3EHH - chains A and B; structure by X-ray diffraction, 2.10 A resolution.

[Chain A (and B)]
Name: Sensor kinase (YocF protein)
Organism: Bacillus subtilis
Notes: EC 2.7.13.3; fragment: entire cytoplasmic region; chain B of this document is another copy of the same molecule, construct and numbering; everything in this record applies to it too
UniProtKB: O34757 (O34757_BACSU); residue numbers follow UniProt; this construct covers 154-370
Sequence (218 residues; each row starts with the number of its first residue):
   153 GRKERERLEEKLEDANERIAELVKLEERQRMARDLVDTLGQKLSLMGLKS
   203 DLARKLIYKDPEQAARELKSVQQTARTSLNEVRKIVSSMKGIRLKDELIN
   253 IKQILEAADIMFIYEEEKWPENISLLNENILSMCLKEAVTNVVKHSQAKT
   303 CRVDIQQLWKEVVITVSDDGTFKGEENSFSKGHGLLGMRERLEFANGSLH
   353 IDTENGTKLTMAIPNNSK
Disordered / not traced: 153-167, 327-334, 368-370 (chain B: 153-170, 331-334, 368-370)
Construct notes: expression tag (153); engineered mutation Mse-183 (Ile in O34757), Val-188 (His in O34757), Mse-198 (Ile in O34757)
Modified / non-standard residues: Mse-183, Mse-198, Mse-241, Mse-263, Mse-285, Mse-340, Mse-363 (selenomethionine; parent Met)
Metal / ion sites: Ca2+: Glu-289, Asn-293 (together with ADP)
Small-molecule neighbours: ADP (adenosine-5'-diphosphate): Glu-289, Asn-293, Val-294, His-297, Ser-298, Asp-320, Thr-323, Phe-324, Lys-325, Gly-326, His-335, Gly-336, Leu-337, Thr-359

[Interface between chain A and chain B]
Residue-residue contacts - 66 pairs, chain A then chain B:
  Ile-171(A) with Ile-171(B), hydrophobic
  Leu-174(A) with Leu-174(B)
  Leu-177(A) with Glu-178(B); Gln-181(B)
  Glu-178(A) with Leu-174(B); Leu-177(B)
  Arg-180(A) with Gln-181(B), hydrogen bond (backbone-side chain)
  Gln-181(A) with Leu-177(B); Arg-180(B); Gln-181(B); Ala-184(B); Mse-241(B)
  Ala-184(A) with Gln-181(B); Ala-184(B), hydrophobic; Val-188(B)
  Arg-185(A) with Val-238(B), hydrogen bond (side chain-backbone); Ser-239(B), hydrogen bond (side chain-backbone); Mse-241(B)
  Leu-187(A) with Val-188(B), hydrophobic
  Val-188(A) with Ala-184(B); Leu-187(B), hydrophobic; Val-188(B), hydrophobic; Leu-191(B); Val-238(B), hydrophobic
  Leu-191(A) with Val-188(B); Leu-195(B), hydrophobic
  Leu-195(A) with Leu-191(B), hydrophobic; Leu-195(B), hydrophobic; Mse-198(B); Ser-230(B)
  Ser-196(A) with Leu-231(B)
  Mse-198(A) with Leu-195(B); Mse-198(B), hydrophobic; Gly-199(B)
  Gly-199(A) with Mse-198(B); Gln-224(B)
  Ser-202(A) with Ser-202(B), hydrogen bond; Leu-220(B); Val-223(B)
  Arg-206(A) with Ala-217(B); Leu-220(B); Lys-221(B)
  Ile-209(A) with Pro-213(B), hydrophobic; Ala-216(B), hydrophobic; Ala-217(B)
  Tyr-210(A) with Pro-213(B), hydrophobic; Glu-214(B), hydrogen bond (side chain-backbone)
  Pro-213(A) with Ile-209(B), hydrophobic; Tyr-210(B), hydrophobic
  Glu-214(A) with Tyr-210(B)
  Ala-216(A) with Ile-209(B)
  Ala-217(A) with Arg-206(B); Ile-209(B)
  Leu-220(A) with Ser-202(B); Arg-206(B); Leu-220(B), hydrophobic
  Lys-221(A) with Arg-206(B)
  Val-223(A) with Ser-202(B)
  Gln-224(A) with Gly-199(B)
  Ser-230(A) with Leu-195(B)
  Leu-231(A) with Gly-192(B)
  Val-238(A) with Arg-185(B), hydrogen bond (backbone-side chain); Val-188(B), hydrophobic
  Ser-239(A) with Arg-185(B), hydrogen bond (backbone-side chain)
  Mse-241(A) with Gln-181(B); Arg-185(B)
Other interface residues (no listed pair), chain A (39 interface residues in all): Asp-189, Gly-192, Lys-194, Ala-205, Ala-227, Val-234, Ser-240
Other interface residues (no listed pair), chain B (39 interface residues in all): Val-175, Lys-194, Ser-196, Ala-205, Ala-227, Val-234, Ser-240

[Summary]
The chain A/chain B interface involves 39 residues from each chain; the contacts include 7 hydrogen bonds.
Among the polar pairs are Arg-180(A)/Gln-181(B), Arg-185(A)/Val-238(B) and Arg-185(A)/Ser-239(B). Chain A
binds ADP. Glu-289(A) and Asn-293(A) form the Ca2+ site.
Both chains are Sensor kinase (YocF protein) (Bacillus subtilis). Entry 3EHH (Crystal structure of DesKC-H188V
in complex with ADP) was determined by X-ray diffraction (same publication as 3EHF, 3EHJ, 3GIE and 3GIG).
